1AXG - chains A and B; structure by X-ray diffraction, 2.50 A resolution.

[Chain A (and B)]
Protein: Alcohol dehydrogenase
From: Equus caballus
Notes: EC 1.1.1.1; chain B of this document is another copy of the same molecule, construct and numbering; everything in this record applies to it too
Reference sequence: P00327 (ADHE_HORSE); residue numbers follow UniProt; this construct covers 1-374
Chain sequence (374 residues; numbered 1 to 374; the number before each row is that of its first residue):
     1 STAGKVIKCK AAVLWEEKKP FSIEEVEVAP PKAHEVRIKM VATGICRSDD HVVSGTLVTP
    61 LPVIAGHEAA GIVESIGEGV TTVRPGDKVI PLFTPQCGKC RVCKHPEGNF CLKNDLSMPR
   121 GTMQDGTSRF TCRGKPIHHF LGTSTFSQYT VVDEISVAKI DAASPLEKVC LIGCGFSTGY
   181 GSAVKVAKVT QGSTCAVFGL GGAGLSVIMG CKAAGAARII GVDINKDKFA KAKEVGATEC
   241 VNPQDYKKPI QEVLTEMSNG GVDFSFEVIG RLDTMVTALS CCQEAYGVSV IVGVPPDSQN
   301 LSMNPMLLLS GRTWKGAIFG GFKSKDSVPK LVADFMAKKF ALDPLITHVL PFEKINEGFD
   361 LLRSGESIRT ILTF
Sequence notes: engineered mutation Ala-203 (Val in P00327)
Bound ions: Zn2+ site 1: Cys-46, His-67, Cys-174 (together with trifluoroethanol); Zn2+ site 2: Cys-97, Cys-100, Cys-103, Cys-111
Small-molecule neighbours:
  - trifluoroethanol (ETF): Cys-46, Ser-48, Leu-57, His-67, Phe-93, Leu-116, Phe-140, Leu-141, Cys-174, Val-294, Ile-318
  - NAD (nicotinamide-adenine-dinucleotide): Cys-46, Arg-47, Ser-48, His-51, Phe-93, Cys-174, Thr-178, Gly-199, Leu-200, Gly-201, Gly-202, Ala-203, Gly-204, Val-222, Asp-223, Ile-224, Asn-225, Lys-228, Val-268, Ile-269, Gly-270, Arg-271, Thr-274, Val-292, Gly-293, Val-294, Ala-317, Ile-318, Phe-319, Leu-362, Arg-369
From the paper describing this entry:
  - binding site for NAD: Thr-178
  - mutagenesis - V203A (160-190 uM): decreased binding to NAD
  - mutagenesis - V203A: decreased catalytic activity

[Interface between chain A and chain B]
Pairs across the interface - 89 pairs, chain A then chain B:
  Arg-101(A) / Ser-258(B)  hydrogen bond (side chain-backbone)
  Arg-101(A) / Asn-259(B)  hydrogen bond (side chain-backbone)
  Arg-101(A) / Gly-260(B)
  Arg-101(A) / Gly-261(B)  hydrogen bond (side chain-backbone)
  Arg-101(A) / Gln-283(B)
  Arg-101(A) / Tyr-286(B)  hydrogen bond
  Val-102(A) / Gln-283(B)
  Val-102(A) / Ala-285(B)  hydrophobic
  Val-102(A) / Tyr-286(B)  hydrophobic
  His-105(A) / Tyr-286(B)
  Gly-108(A) / Ala-285(B)
  Phe-110(A) / Glu-284(B)
  Phe-110(A) / Ala-285(B)  hydrophobic
  Phe-110(A) / Ser-310(B)
  Leu-112(A) / Glu-284(B)
  Ser-258(A) / Arg-101(B)  hydrogen bond (backbone-side chain)
  Asn-259(A) / Arg-101(B)  hydrogen bond (backbone-side chain)
  Gly-260(A) / Arg-101(B)
  Gly-261(A) / Arg-101(B)  hydrogen bond (backbone-side chain)
  Leu-272(A) / Pro-305(B)  hydrophobic
  Met-275(A) / Pro-305(B)  hydrophobic
  Gln-283(A) / Arg-101(B)
  Gln-283(A) / Val-102(B)
  Glu-284(A) / Phe-110(B)
  Ala-285(A) / Val-102(B)  hydrophobic
  Ala-285(A) / Gly-108(B)
  Ala-285(A) / Phe-110(B)  hydrophobic
  Tyr-286(A) / Arg-101(B)  hydrogen bond
  Tyr-286(A) / Val-102(B)  hydrophobic
  Tyr-286(A) / His-105(B)
  Ile-291(A) / Leu-308(B)  hydrophobic
  Ile-291(A) / Leu-309(B)
  Val-292(A) / Leu-309(B)
  Gly-293(A) / Leu-309(B)
  Val-294(A) / Leu-309(B)  hydrophobic
  Pro-295(A) / Pro-305(B)  hydrophobic
  Pro-295(A) / Leu-309(B)
  Ser-298(A) / Asn-304(B)
  Gln-299(A) / Asn-304(B)
  Gln-299(A) / Pro-305(B)
  Asn-300(A) / Ser-302(B)
  Asn-300(A) / Met-303(B)
  Asn-300(A) / Asn-304(B)  hydrogen bond (side chain-backbone)
  Leu-301(A) / Leu-301(B)
  Leu-301(A) / Ser-302(B)
  Leu-301(A) / Met-303(B)  hydrogen bond (backbone-backbone)
  Leu-301(A) / Pro-305(B)  hydrophobic
  Ser-302(A) / Asn-300(B)
  Ser-302(A) / Leu-301(B)
  Met-303(A) / Asn-300(B)
  Met-303(A) / Leu-301(B)  hydrogen bond (backbone-backbone)
  Asn-304(A) / Gln-299(B)  hydrogen bond (side chain-backbone)
  Asn-304(A) / Asn-300(B)  hydrogen bond (backbone-side chain)
  Pro-305(A) / Leu-272(B)  hydrophobic
  Pro-305(A) / Met-275(B)  hydrophobic
  Pro-305(A) / Pro-295(B)  hydrophobic
  Pro-305(A) / Gln-299(B)
  Pro-305(A) / Leu-301(B)  hydrophobic
  Met-306(A) / Pro-295(B)  hydrophobic
  Leu-308(A) / Trp-314(B)  hydrophobic
  Leu-308(A) / Gly-316(B)  hydrogen bond (backbone-backbone)
  Leu-308(A) / Ala-317(B)
  Leu-309(A) / Ile-291(B)
  Leu-309(A) / Val-292(B)
  Leu-309(A) / Val-294(B)  hydrophobic
  Leu-309(A) / Pro-295(B)
  Leu-309(A) / Gly-316(B)
  Leu-309(A) / Ala-317(B)  hydrogen bond (backbone-backbone)
  Leu-309(A) / Ile-318(B)  hydrogen bond (backbone-backbone)
  Ser-310(A) / Phe-110(B)
  Gly-311(A) / Gly-316(B)
  Arg-312(A) / Trp-314(B)
  Arg-312(A) / Lys-315(B)
  Arg-312(A) / Gly-316(B)
  Thr-313(A) / Thr-313(B)
  Thr-313(A) / Trp-314(B)
  Trp-314(A) / Leu-308(B)
  Trp-314(A) / Thr-313(B)
  Trp-314(A) / Trp-314(B)  hydrogen bond (backbone-backbone)
  Lys-315(A) / Leu-308(B)
  Lys-315(A) / Arg-312(B)
  Lys-315(A) / Thr-313(B)
  Gly-316(A) / Leu-308(B)  hydrogen bond (backbone-backbone)
  Gly-316(A) / Leu-309(B)
  Gly-316(A) / Gly-311(B)
  Gly-316(A) / Arg-312(B)
  Ala-317(A) / Leu-308(B)
  Ala-317(A) / Leu-309(B)  hydrogen bond (backbone-backbone)
  Ile-318(A) / Leu-309(B)  hydrogen bond (backbone-backbone)
Also at the interface, not in a pair above, chain A (42 interface residues in all): Asn-109
Also at the interface, not in a pair above, chain B (43 interface residues in all): Leu-112, Ser-117, Val-262, Asp-263, Gly-293, Met-306

[In short]
42 residues of chain A face 43 of chain B across their interface; the contacts include 20 hydrogen bonds.
Among the polar pairs are Arg-101(A)/Ser-258(B), Arg-101(A)/Asn-259(B) and Arg-101(A)/Gly-261(B). Ligands of
chain A: NAD and trifluoroethanol. From the paper: a binding site for NAD at Thr-178(A); V203A of chain A
reduces binding to NAD.
Chain A and chain B are both Alcohol dehydrogenase (Equus caballus); the structure, Crystal structure of the
VAL203->ala mutant of liver alcohol dehydrogenase complexed with cofactor NAD and inhibitor ..., was
determined by X-ray diffraction together with 1AXE from the same study.
